Entry 4JI9 (X-ray diffraction, 2.40 A resolution); this record covers chain A.

Chain A:
Protein: Tyrosine-protein kinase JAK2
Source organism: Homo sapiens
Notes: EC 2.7.10.2; fragment: JH1 domain
UniProtKB: O60674 (JAK2_HUMAN); residue numbers follow UniProt; this construct covers 833-1132
Chain sequence (300 residues; row label = number of the first residue in the row):
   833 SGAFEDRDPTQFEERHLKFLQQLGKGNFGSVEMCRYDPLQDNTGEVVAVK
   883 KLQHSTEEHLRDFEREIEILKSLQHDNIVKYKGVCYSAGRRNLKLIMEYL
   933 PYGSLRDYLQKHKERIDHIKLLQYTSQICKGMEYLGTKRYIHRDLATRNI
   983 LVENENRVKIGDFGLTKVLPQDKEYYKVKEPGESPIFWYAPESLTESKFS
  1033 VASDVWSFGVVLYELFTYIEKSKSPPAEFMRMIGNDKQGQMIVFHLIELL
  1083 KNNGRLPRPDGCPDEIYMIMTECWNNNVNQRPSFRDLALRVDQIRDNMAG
Disordered / not traced: 833-842, 920-923
Modified residues: Tyr1007 (o-phosphotyrosine; PTR); Tyr1008 (o-phosphotyrosine; PTR)
UniProt features mapped onto this chain:
  - active site: Asp976 (Proton acceptor)
  - binding site (ATP): Leu855 to Val863, Lys882
  - modified residue (Phosphotyrosine): Tyr868, Tyr966, Tyr972, Tyr1007, Tyr1008
  - mutagenesis: Lys882 (K882E: Loss of ability to up-regulate potassium voltage-gated channel activity of KCNA3)

In short:
From UniProt: active-site residue Asp976, 10 ATP-binding residues and one mutagenesis site.
Chain A is Tyrosine-protein kinase JAK2 (Homo sapiens); the structure, JAK2 kinase (JH1 domain) in complex
with TG101209, was determined by X-ray diffraction (same publication as 4JIA).
